5O0X - chain A; structure by X-ray diffraction, 2.20 A resolution.

[Chain A]
Protein: Putative ferric reductase
Organism: Cylindrospermum stagnale PCC 7417
Notes: fragment: Dehydrogenase domain
UniProtKB: K9WT99 (K9WT99_9NOST); numbering as in UniProt (aligned over 413-693)
Chain sequence (291 residues; numbered 411 to 701; the number before each row is that of its first residue):
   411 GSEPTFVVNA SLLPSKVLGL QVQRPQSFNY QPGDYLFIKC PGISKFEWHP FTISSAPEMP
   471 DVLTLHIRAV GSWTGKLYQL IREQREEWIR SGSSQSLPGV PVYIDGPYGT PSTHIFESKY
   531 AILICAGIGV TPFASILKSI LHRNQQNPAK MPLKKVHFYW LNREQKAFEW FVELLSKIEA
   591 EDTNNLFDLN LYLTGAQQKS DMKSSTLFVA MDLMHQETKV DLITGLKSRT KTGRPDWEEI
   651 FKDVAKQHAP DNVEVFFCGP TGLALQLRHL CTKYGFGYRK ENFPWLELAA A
Unresolved in the structure: 605-631, 699-701
Differences from the reference sequence: expression tag (411-412, 694-701)
Ligand contacts: FAD (flavin-adenine dinucleotide): Y445, H459, P460, F461, T462, H476, I477, R478, V480, G481, S482, W483, T484, I538, T541, W695
From the paper describing this entry:
  - conformationally variable residues (order/disorder transition): D611 to T634, F693
  - mutagenesis - F693S: increased catalytic activity
  - mutagenesis - F693DEL: unchanged catalytic activity
  - binding site for flavin-adenine dinucleotide: H459, P460, T462, H476

[Summary]
Chain A binds flavin-adenine dinucleotide. From the paper: a binding site for flavin-adenine dinucleotide at
H459, P460 and T462 among others; F693S increases catalytic activity.
Chain A is Putative ferric reductase (Cylindrospermum stagnale PCC 7417); the structure, Crystal structure of
dehydrogenase domain of Cylindrospermum stagnale NADPH-Oxidase 5 (NOX5), was determined by X-ray diffraction.
